PDB entry 1CGZ | X-ray diffraction, 1.70 A resolution | chain A

[Chain A]
Molecule: Protein (chalcone synthase)
Organism: Medicago sativa
Notes: EC 2.3.1.74
Reference sequence: P30074 (CHS2_MEDSA); residue numbers follow UniProt; this construct covers 1-389
Sequence (389 residues; row label = number of the first residue in the row):
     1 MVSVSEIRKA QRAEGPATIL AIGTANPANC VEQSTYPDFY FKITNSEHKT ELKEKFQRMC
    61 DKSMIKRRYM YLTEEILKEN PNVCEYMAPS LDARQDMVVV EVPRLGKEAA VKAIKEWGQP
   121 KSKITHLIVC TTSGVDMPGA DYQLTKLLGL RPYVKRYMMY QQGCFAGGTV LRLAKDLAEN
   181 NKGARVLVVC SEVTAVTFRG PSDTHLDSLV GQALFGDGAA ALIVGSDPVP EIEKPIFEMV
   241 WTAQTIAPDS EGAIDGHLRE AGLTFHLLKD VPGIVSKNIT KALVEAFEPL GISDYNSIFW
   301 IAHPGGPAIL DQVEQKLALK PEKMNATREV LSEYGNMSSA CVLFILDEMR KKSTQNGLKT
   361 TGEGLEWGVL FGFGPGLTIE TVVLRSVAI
Not modelled in the structure: 1-2
Swiss-Prot annotation at these positions:
  - active site: C164 (Acyl-thioester intermediate)
  - binding site (CoA): K55 to K62, A308
  - binding site (substrate): T197, G216, D217
  - mutagenesis: C164 (C164A/D/S: Loss of activity), F215 (F215S/W/Y: Drastically reduces catalytic efficiency), G256 (G256A: Decreases catalytic efficiency 2-fold; G256F/L: Drastically reduces catalytic efficiency; G256V: Decreases catalytic efficiency 7-fold), F265 (F265V: Decreases catalytic efficiency 2-fold), H303 (H303A/D/N/T: Drastically reduces catalytic efficiency; H303Q: Decreases catalytic efficiency 13-fold), N336 (N336A/D/H/K/Q: Drastically reduces catalytic efficiency)
Ligand contacts: resveratrol (STL): T132, M137, C164, E192, V193, T194, T197, F215, G216, D217, I254, D255, G256, L263, T264, F265, N336, M337, S338, P375
What the authors report for this chain:
  - binding site for resveratrol: C164, E192, T194, T197, G216, S338
  - conformationally variable residues: A253 to R259, L268
  - specificity-determining residues: D255, L268
  - catalytic residues: N336 (proposed by the authors, not directly observed)
  - catalytic residues: F215 (by similarity / conservation)

[Summary]
Ligands of chain A: resveratrol. From UniProt: active-site residue C164, 9 CoA-binding residues, 3
substrate-binding residues and 6 mutagenesis sites. From the paper: catalytic residues N336 and F215; a
binding site for resveratrol at C164, E192 and T194 among others.
Chain A is Protein (chalcone synthase) (Medicago sativa); the structure, Chalcone synthase from alfalfa
complexed with resveratrol, was determined by X-ray diffraction (same publication as 1CGK, 1CHW, 1CML, 1BQ6
and 1BI5).
